Entry 1M9P (X-ray diffraction, 2.10 A resolution); this record covers chains B and C of the 4 polymer chains in the assembly.

# Chain B
Protein: Hemoglobin beta chain
Organism: Homo sapiens
UniProtKB: P68871 (HBB_HUMAN); residue numbers follow UniProt; this construct covers 1-146
Amino-acid sequence (146 residues; each row starts with the number of its first residue):
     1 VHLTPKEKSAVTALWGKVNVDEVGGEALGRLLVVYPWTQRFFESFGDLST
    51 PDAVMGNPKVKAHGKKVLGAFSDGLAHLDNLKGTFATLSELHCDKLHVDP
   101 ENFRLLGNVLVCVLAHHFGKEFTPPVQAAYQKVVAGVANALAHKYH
Swiss-Prot annotation at these positions:
  - natural variant: Leu3 (H3L: In Graz; this construct carries the variant), Glu7 (E7A: In G-Makassar; E7K: In Hb C; E7Q: In Machida; E7V: In SKCA), Lys8 (E8K: In G-Siriraj; this construct carries the variant), Val11 (A11V: In Iraq-Halabja; this construct carries the variant), Gly16 (W16G: In Randwick; this construct carries the variant), Val23 (E23V: In D-Granada; this construct carries the variant), Gly24 (V24G: In Miyashiro; this construct carries the variant), Gly25 (G25D: In Moscva; G25R: In Riverdale-Bronx; G25V: In Savannah), Leu32 (L32P: In Yokohama), Val33 (L33V: In Muscat; this construct carries the variant), Arg40 (Q40R: In Tianshui; this construct carries the variant), Phe42 (F42Y: In Mequon; deletion: In Bruxelles), 11 further natural variant entries in UniProt
Ion coordination: heme Fe: His92 (together with carbon monoxide)
Small-molecule neighbours: carbon monoxide / heme: Leu28, Leu31, Thr38, Phe41, Phe42, Ser44, Phe45, His63, Lys66, Val67, Ala70, Phe71, Leu88, Leu91, His92, Leu96, Val98, Asn102, Phe103, Leu106, Leu141

# Chain C
Protein: Hemoglobin alpha chain
Organism: Homo sapiens
UniProtKB: P69905 (HBA_HUMAN); residue numbers follow UniProt; this construct covers 1-141
Amino-acid sequence (141 residues; numbered 1 to 141; the number before each row is that of its first residue):
     1 VLSPADKTNVKAAWGKVGAHAGEYGAEALERMFLSFPTTKTYFPHFDLSH
    51 GSAQVKGHGKKVADALTNAVAHVDDMPNALSALSDLHAHKLRVDPVNFKL
   101 LSHCLLVTLAAHLPAEFTPAVHASLDKFLASVSTVLTSKYR
Swiss-Prot annotation at these positions:
  - site: Lys61 (Not glycated)
  - natural variant: Asp6 (A6D: In J-Toronto; this construct carries the variant), Ala13 (A13D: In J-Paris 1/J-Aljezur), Glu27 (A27E: In Shenyang; this construct carries the variant), Lys61 (K61N: In Zambia; deletion: In Clinic), Asp64 (A64D: In Pontoise; this construct carries the variant), Asp75 (D75A: In Lille; D75G: In Chapel Hill; D75N: In G-Pest), Ala111 (A111D: In Petah Tikva)
Ion coordination: heme Fe: His87 (together with carbon monoxide)
Small-molecule neighbours: carbon monoxide / heme: Leu29, Met32, Thr39, Tyr42, Phe43, His45, Phe46, His58, Lys61, Val62, Ala65, Leu66, Leu83, Leu86, His87, Leu91, Val93, Asn97, Phe98, Leu101, Leu105, Val132, Leu136

# Interface between chain B and chain C
Residue-residue contacts - 16 pairs, chain B then chain C:
  Pro36(B) with Arg92(C); Lys139(C)
  Trp37(B) with Arg92(C); Val93(C); Asp94(C); Pro95(C)
  Gln39(B) with Arg92(C), hydrogen bond (backbone-side chain)
  Arg40(B) with Thr41(C); Tyr42(C); Leu91(C); Arg92(C)
  Glu43(B) with Arg92(C)
  His97(B) with Thr38(C)
  Asp99(B) with Val96(C)
  Asn102(B) with Asp94(C), hydrogen bond
  Tyr145(B) with Thr38(C)

# Summary
Chain B and chain C form an interface of 9 and 10 residues respectively; the contacts include 2 hydrogen
bonds. Polar contacts include Gln39(B)-Arg92(C) and Asn102(B)-Asp94(C). Bound to chain B: carbon monoxide /
heme. Ligands of chain C: carbon monoxide / heme.
Here chain B is Hemoglobin beta chain and chain C is Hemoglobin alpha chain, both from Homo sapiens. Entry
1M9P (Crystalline Human Carbonmonoxy Hemoglobin C Exhibits The R2 Quaternary State at Neutral pH In The
Presence ...) was determined by X-ray diffraction together with 1NEJ from the same study.
